Entry 7LCD (X-ray diffraction, 1.98 A resolution); this record covers chains A and P of the 3 polymer chains in the assembly.

# Chain A
Name: DNA polymerase eta
From: Homo sapiens
Notes: EC 2.7.7.7
UniProtKB: Q9Y253 (POLH_HUMAN); numbering as in UniProt (aligned over 1-432)
Sequence (432 residues; each row starts with the number of its first residue):
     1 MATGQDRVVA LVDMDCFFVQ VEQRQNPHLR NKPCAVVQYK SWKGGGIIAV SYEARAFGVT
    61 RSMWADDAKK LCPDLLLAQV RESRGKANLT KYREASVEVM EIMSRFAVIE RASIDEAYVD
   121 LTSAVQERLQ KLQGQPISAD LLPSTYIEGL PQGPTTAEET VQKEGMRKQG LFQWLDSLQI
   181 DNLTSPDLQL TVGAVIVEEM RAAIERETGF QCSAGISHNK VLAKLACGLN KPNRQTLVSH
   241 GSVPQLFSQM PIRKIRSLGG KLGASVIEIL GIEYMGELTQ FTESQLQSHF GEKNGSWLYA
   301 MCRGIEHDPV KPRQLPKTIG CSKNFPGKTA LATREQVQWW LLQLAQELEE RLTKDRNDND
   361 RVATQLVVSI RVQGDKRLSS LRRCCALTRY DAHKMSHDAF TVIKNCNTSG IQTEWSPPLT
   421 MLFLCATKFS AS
Not modelled in the structure: 155-159
Swiss-Prot annotation at these positions:
  - binding site (Mg(2+)): Asp13, Met14, Asp115, Glu116
  - binding site (Mn(2+)): Asp13, Met14, Asp115, Glu116
  - binding site (a 2'-deoxyribonucleoside 5'-triphosphate): Arg61
  - natural variant: Val37 (deletion: In XPV), Leu75 (deletion: In XPV), Arg93 (R93P: In XPV), Arg111 (R111H: In XPV), Thr122 (T122P: In XPV), Gly153 (G153D: In a breast cancer sample), Thr191 (T191P: In XPV), Gly263 (G263V: In XPV), Val266 (V266D: In XPV), Gly295 (G295R: In XPV), Arg361 (R361S: In XPV)
  - mutagenesis: Tyr52 (Y52A/F: Reduces DNA polymerase activity; Y52E: Reduces DNA polymerase activity. Increases fidelity of replication and reduces translesion bypass), Arg61 (R61A: Reduces enzymatic activity by two-thirds), Ser62 (S62G: Increased DNA polymerase activity and translesion bypass compared to wild-type), Ala68 (A68S/V: Severe reduction in thymine dimer translesion bypass), Asn324 to Pro326 (Reduces binding to chromatin and to monoubiquitinated PCNA. Abolishes binding to monoubiquitinated PCNA; when associated with 705-E--H-713 Del)

# Chain P
Molecule: 8-nt DNA strand
Sequence (8 nucleotides; each row starts with the number of its first residue):
     1 AGTGTGAG

# Interface between chain A and chain P
Contacting residue pairs - 22 pairs, chain A then chain P:
  Ser113(A) with DG8(P), hydrogen bond to the phosphate
  Asp115(A) with DG8(P), phosphate contact
  Glu116(A) with DG8(P), sugar contact
  Lys224(A) with DG8(P), salt bridge to the phosphate
  Ile255(A) with DA7(P), phosphate contact
  Arg256(A) with DA7(P), phosphate contact
  Ser257(A) with DG6(P), phosphate contact; DA7(P), hydrogen bond to the phosphate
  Leu258(A) with DA7(P), hydrogen bond to the phosphate
  Gly259(A) with DA7(P), hydrogen bond to the phosphate
  Gly260(A) with DG6(P), phosphate contact; DA7(P), phosphate contact
  Lys261(A) with DT5(P), salt bridge to the phosphate; DG6(P), hydrogen bond to the phosphate
  Leu262(A) with DG6(P), hydrogen bond to the phosphate
  Arg377(A) with DG4(P), salt bridge to the phosphate
  Leu381(A) with DT3(P), phosphate contact
  Arg382(A) with DG2(P), sugar contact; DT3(P), hydrogen bond to the phosphate
  Arg383(A) with DG2(P), phosphate contact
  Cys384(A) with DA1(P), sugar contact; DG2(P), hydrogen bond to the phosphate
Also at the interface, not in a pair above, chain A (21 interface residues in all): Gln365, Leu378, Ser379, Ser380

# Summary
The interface between chain A and chain P involves 21 residues on one side and 8 on the other, with 8 hydrogen
bonds and 3 salt bridges. Among the polar pairs are Ser113(A)-DG8(P), Ser257(A)-DA7(P) and Leu258(A)-DA7(P).
Chain A is DNA polymerase eta (Homo sapiens) and chain P is an 8-nt DNA strand; the structure, Crystal
structure of human polymerase eta complexed with syn N7-acetophenoneguanine, was determined by X-ray
diffraction.
